1YLY - chain A; structure by X-ray diffraction, 1.25 A resolution.

== Chain A ==
Protein: beta-lactamase CTX-M-9
Source organism: Escherichia coli
Notes: EC 3.5.2.6
UniProtKB: Q9L5C7 (Q9L5C7_ECOLI); the author numbering skips numbers that UniProt does not, so the offset changes along the chain: 25-57 = UniProt 29-61; 59-238 = UniProt 62-241; 240-252 = UniProt 242-254; 254-290 = UniProt 255-291
Sequence (263 residues; numbered 25 to 290; 3 numbers in that range are skipped by the numbering (no residue carries them; nothing is unmodelled there); the number before each row is that of its first residue):
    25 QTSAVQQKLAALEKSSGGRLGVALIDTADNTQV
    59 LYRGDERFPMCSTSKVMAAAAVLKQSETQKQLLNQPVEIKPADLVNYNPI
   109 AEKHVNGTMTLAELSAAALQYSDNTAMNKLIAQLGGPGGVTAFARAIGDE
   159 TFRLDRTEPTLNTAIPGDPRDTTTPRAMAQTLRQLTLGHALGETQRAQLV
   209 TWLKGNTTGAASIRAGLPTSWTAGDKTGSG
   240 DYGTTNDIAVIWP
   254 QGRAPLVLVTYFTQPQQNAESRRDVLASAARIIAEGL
Covalent attachments: compound CB4 linked to Ser70
Ligand contacts: CB4 (pinacol[[2-amino-alpha-(1-carboxy-1-methylethoxyimino)-4-thiazoleacetyl]amino]methaneboronate): Cys69, Lys73, Asn104, Tyr105, Ser130, Asn132, Asn170, Lys234, Thr235, Gly236, Ser237, Gly238, Asp240
Reported in the primary citation:
  - binding site for CB4: Ser70, Asn104, Tyr105, Ser130, Asn132, Ser237, Asp240
  - binding site for phosphate ion: Ser274, Arg276
  - catalytic residues: Ser130 (citing earlier work)
  - contacts within the chain: Lys73-Ser130

== Summary ==
Compound CB4 is covalently linked to Ser70. From the paper: the catalytic residue Ser130; a binding site for
CB4 at Ser70, Asn104 and Tyr105 among others.
Chain A is beta-lactamase CTX-M-9 (Escherichia coli); the structure, X-ray crystallographic structure of
CTX-M-9 beta-lactamase complexed with ceftazidime-like boronic acid, was determined by X-ray diffraction,
deposited together with 1YLZ, 1YM1, 1YMS and 1YMX.
